6ZFD - chains A and B; structure by X-ray diffraction, 1.90 A resolution.

== Chain A (and B) ==
Molecule: 14-3-3 protein zeta/delta, Protein E6
Organism: Homo sapiens
Notes: chain B of this document is another copy of the same molecule, construct and numbering; everything in this record applies to it too
UniProt: chimeric construct of P63104, P06463: residues 1-229 from P63104 (1433Z_HUMAN) positions 1-229 (same numbers); residues 234-240 from P06463 positions 152-158 (UniProt number = residue number - 82)
Sequence (243 residues; numbered -2 to 240; the number before each row is that of its first residue; numbers below 1 keep their minus sign (Gly-2 is residue -2)):
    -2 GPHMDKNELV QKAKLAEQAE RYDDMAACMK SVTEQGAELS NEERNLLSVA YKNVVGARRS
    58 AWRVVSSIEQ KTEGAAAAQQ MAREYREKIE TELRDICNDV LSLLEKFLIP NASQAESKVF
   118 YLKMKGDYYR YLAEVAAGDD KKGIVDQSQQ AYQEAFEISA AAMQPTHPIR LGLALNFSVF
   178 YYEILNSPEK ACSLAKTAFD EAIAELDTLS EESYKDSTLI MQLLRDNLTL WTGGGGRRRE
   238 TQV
Not modelled in the structure: -2 to -1 (chain B: -2 to 0)
Sequence notes: expression tag (-2 to 0); conflict Ala58 (Ser in P63104), Ala73 (Glu in P63104), Ala74 (Lys in P63104), Ala75 (Lys in P63104), Ala157 (Lys in P63104), Ala158 (Lys in P63104), Ala159 (Glu in P63104); linker (230-233)
Modified positions: Thr238 (phosphothreonine; TPO)
UniProt features mapped onto this chain:
  - motif: Thr238 to Val240 (PDZ-binding domain)
From the paper describing this entry:
  - self-association interface (contacts with another copy of this molecule); pairs are residue here / residue on that copy: Asp223-Arg234 (backbone contact), Asn224-Arg234 (water-mediated contact)

== Chain A / chain B interface ==
Contacting residue pairs (35; chain A residue first):
  Gln8(A) with Ala75(B); Met78(B)
  Lys9(A) with Met78(B); Tyr82(B)
  Leu12(A) with Ile65(B), hydrophobic; Met78(B), hydrophobic; Ala79(B), hydrophobic
  Ala13(A) with Tyr82(B)
  Gln15(A) with Val61(B); Ile65(B)
  Ala16(A) with Ala58(B), hydrophobic
  Arg18(A) with Ala58(B); Tyr82(B), hydrogen bond; Lys85(B); Ile86(B); Glu89(B), salt bridge
  Asp21(A) with Tyr82(B), hydrogen bond; Lys85(B)
  Ala58(A) with Ala16(B)
  Val61(A) with Gln15(B)
  Val62(A) with Ala16(B), hydrophobic
  Ile65(A) with Leu12(B), hydrophobic; Gln15(B)
  Met78(A) with Glu5(B); Gln8(B); Lys9(B)
  Ala79(A) with Leu12(B), hydrophobic
  Tyr82(A) with Leu12(B), hydrophobic; Ala13(B); Arg18(B), hydrogen bond; Asp21(B), hydrogen bond
  Lys85(A) with Arg18(B); Asp21(B)
  Ile86(A) with Arg18(B)
  Glu89(A) with Arg18(B), salt bridge
Interface residues without a listed pair, chain A (20 interface residues in all): Met1, Arg55
Interface residues without a listed pair, chain B (21 interface residues in all): Arg55, Val62

== Overview ==
The interface between chain A and chain B involves 20 residues on one side and 21 on the other, with 4
hydrogen bonds and 2 salt bridges. Among the polar pairs are Arg18(A)-Glu89(B), Arg18(A)-Tyr82(B) and
Asp21(A)-Tyr82(B). The paper reports a self-association interface involving Asp223(A) and Asn224(A).
Chain A and chain B are both 14-3-3 protein zeta/delta, Protein E6 (Homo sapiens); the structure, 14-3-3 zeta
bound to the phosphorylated 18E6 C-terminus, was determined by X-ray diffraction, deposited together with
6ZFG.
